8APF - chains C1 and F1 of the 42 polymer chains in the assembly; structure by electron microscopy, 4.30 A resolution (low resolution: residue-level contacts below are approximate; hydrogen-bond / salt-bridge calls are withheld).

# Chain C1
Protein: ATP synthase subunit alpha, mitochondrial
From: Trypanosoma brucei brucei
Reference sequence: Q9GS23 (ATPA_TRYBB); residues 1-584 here = UniProt positions 1-584
Amino-acid sequence (584 residues; numbered 1 to 584; the number before each row is that of its first residue):
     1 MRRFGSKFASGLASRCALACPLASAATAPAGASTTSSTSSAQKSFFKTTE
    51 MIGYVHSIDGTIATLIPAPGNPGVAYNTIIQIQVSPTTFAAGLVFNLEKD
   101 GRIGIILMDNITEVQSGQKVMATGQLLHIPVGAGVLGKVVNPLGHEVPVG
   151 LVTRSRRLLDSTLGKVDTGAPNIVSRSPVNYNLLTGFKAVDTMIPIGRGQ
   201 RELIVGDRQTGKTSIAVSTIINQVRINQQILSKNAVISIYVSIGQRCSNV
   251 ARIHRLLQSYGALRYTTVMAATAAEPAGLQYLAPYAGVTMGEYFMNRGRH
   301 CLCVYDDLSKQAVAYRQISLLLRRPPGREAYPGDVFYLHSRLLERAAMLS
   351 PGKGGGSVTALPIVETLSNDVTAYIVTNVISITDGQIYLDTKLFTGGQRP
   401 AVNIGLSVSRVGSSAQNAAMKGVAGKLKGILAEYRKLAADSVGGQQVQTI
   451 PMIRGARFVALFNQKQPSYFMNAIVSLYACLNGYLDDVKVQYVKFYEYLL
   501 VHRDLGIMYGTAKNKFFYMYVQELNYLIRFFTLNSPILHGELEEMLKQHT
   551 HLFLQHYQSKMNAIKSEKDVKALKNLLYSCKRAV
Not modelled in the structure: 1-44, 152-160, 439-445
UniProt features mapped onto this chain:
  - binding site (ATP): Asp207 to Ser214, Gln464
  - site: Leu159, Asp160 (Cleavage), Ser407 (Required for activity)
Ion coordination: Mg2+: Thr213 (together with ATP)
Residues lining bound ligands:
  - ATP (adenosine-5'-triphosphate), molecule 1: Arg208, Gln209, Thr210, Gly211, Lys212, Thr213, Ser214, Gln245, Phe394, Arg399, Pro400, Gln464, Lys465
  - ATP, molecule 2: Ile380, Ser381, Val408, Arg410

# Chain F1
Protein: ATP synthase subunit beta, mitochondrial
From: Trypanosoma brucei brucei
Notes: EC 7.1.2.2
Reference sequence: Q9GPE9 (ATPB_TRYBB); residue numbers follow UniProt; this construct covers 1-519
Amino-acid sequence (519 residues; each row starts with the number of its first residue):
     1 MLTRFRSAVLRGAVSITGARAASTAPVADHKGRVGHVSQVIGAVVDVHFA
    51 DGVPPVLTALDVVDKLGRDEPLTLEIVQHLDAHTGRCIAMQTTDLLKLKA
   101 KVVSTGGNISVPVGRETLGRIFNVLGDAIDQRGPVGEKLRMPIHAVAPKL
   151 ADQAAEDAVLTTGIKVIDLILPYCKGGKIGLFGGAGVGKTVIIMELINNV
   201 AKGHGGFSVFAGVGERTREGTDLYLEMMQSKVIDLKGESKCVLVYGQMNE
   251 PPGARARVAQSALTMAEYFRDVEGQDVLLFIDNIFRFTQANSEVSALLGR
   301 IPAAVGYQPTLAEDLGQLQERITSTTKGSITSVQAVYVPADDITDPAPAT
   351 TFSHLDATTVLDRAVAESGIYPAVNPLECASRIMDPDVISVDHYNVAQDV
   401 VQMLTKYRELQDIIAVLGIDELSEEDKLIVDRARKLVKFLSQPFQVAEVF
   451 TGMTGHYVQLDDTIDSFSGLLMGTYDQVPEMAFYMVGGINSVLEKAKKMA
   501 EEAAELEKMRRARVAQASS
Not modelled in the structure: 1-25, 514-519
UniProt features mapped onto this chain:
  - binding site (ATP): Gly184 to Val191, Arg216

# How chain C1 and chain F1 interact
Pairs across the interface (60):
  His56(C1) - Leu80(F1)
  His56(C1) - Asp81(F1)
  His56(C1) - Ala82(F1)
  Ser57(C1) - His79(F1)
  Ile58(C1) - Gln78(F1)
  Ile58(C1) - His79(F1)
  Asp59(C1) - Gln78(F1)
  Asp59(C1) - Arg300(F1)
  Gln115(C1) - Pro55(F1)
  Ser116(C1) - His79(F1)
  Ser116(C1) - Asp81(F1)
  Ser116(C1) - Ala82(F1)
  Val139(C1) - Leu150(F1)
  Val147(C1) - Leu150(F1)
  Pro148(C1) - Ala151(F1)
  Val149(C1) - Ala151(F1)
  Gly150(C1) - Ala151(F1)
  Arg208(C1) - Ile343(F1)
  Arg208(C1) - Phe352(F1)
  Gln209(C1) - Phe352(F1)
  Gln209(C1) - Leu355(F1)
  Gln245(C1) - Glu320(F1)
  Arg246(C1) - Lys178(F1)
  Arg246(C1) - Glu320(F1)
  Arg246(C1) - Ser353(F1)
  Arg246(C1) - His354(F1)
  Arg246(C1) - Asp356(F1)
  Cys247(C1) - Leu150(F1)
  Cys247(C1) - Gln153(F1)
  Cys247(C1) - Glu320(F1)
  Ala251(C1) - Leu150(F1)
  Ala251(C1) - Gln153(F1)
  Arg252(C1) - Asp157(F1)
  Arg252(C1) - Arg382(F1)
  Arg255(C1) - Ala155(F1)
  Ala273(C1) - Glu320(F1)
  Ala274(C1) - Glu320(F1)
  Gln317(C1) - Pro309(F1)
  Gln317(C1) - Thr310(F1)
  Gln317(C1) - Glu313(F1)
  Leu320(C1) - Ile301(F1)
  Leu320(C1) - Ala303(F1)
  Leu320(C1) - Pro309(F1)
  Leu321(C1) - Arg300(F1)
  Arg323(C1) - Gly299(F1)
  Arg323(C1) - Ile301(F1)
  Glu329(C1) - Ala304(F1)
  Ala330(C1) - Ala303(F1)
  Ala330(C1) - Ala304(F1)
  Leu367(C1) - Thr344(F1)
  Ser368(C1) - Thr344(F1)
  Glu567(C1) - Met472(F1)
  Lys571(C1) - Ser468(F1)
  Lys571(C1) - Met472(F1)
  Tyr578(C1) - Asn395(F1)
  Tyr578(C1) - Gln398(F1)
  Tyr578(C1) - Asp399(F1)
  Arg582(C1) - Asp385(F1)
  Arg582(C1) - Pro386(F1)
  Arg582(C1) - Asp387(F1)
Also at the interface, not in a pair above, chain C1 (44 interface residues in all): Gly60, Gly117, Ser248, Val250, Pro276, Ala277, Val313, Arg316, Pro326, Lys465, Asn575
Also at the interface, not in a pair above, chain F1 (47 interface residues in all): Pro148, Lys149, Ala154, Glu156, Pro302, Ala312, Gly316, Gln317, Tyr394, Gly473

# Summary
The interface between chain C1 and chain F1 involves 44 residues on one side and 47 on the other. Bound to
chain C1: ATP. UniProt lists 9 ATP-binding residues on chain C1; 9 ATP-binding residues on chain F1.
Chain C1 is ATP synthase subunit alpha, mitochondrial and chain F1 is ATP synthase subunit beta,
mitochondrial, both from Trypanosoma brucei brucei; the structure, rotational state 2a of the Trypanosoma
brucei mitochondrial ATP synthase dimer, was determined by electron microscopy together with 8AP6, 8AP7, 8AP8,
8AP9, 8APA, 8APB and 7 further entries from the same study.
